PDB entry 7DAD | X-ray diffraction, 2.85 A resolution | chains A and F of the 6 polymer chains in the assembly

[Chain A]
Name: Tubulin alpha-1B chain
Organism: Sus scrofa
UniProtKB: Q2XVP4 (TBA1B_PIG); residue numbers follow UniProt; this construct covers 1-451
Chain sequence (451 residues; row label = number of the first residue in the row):
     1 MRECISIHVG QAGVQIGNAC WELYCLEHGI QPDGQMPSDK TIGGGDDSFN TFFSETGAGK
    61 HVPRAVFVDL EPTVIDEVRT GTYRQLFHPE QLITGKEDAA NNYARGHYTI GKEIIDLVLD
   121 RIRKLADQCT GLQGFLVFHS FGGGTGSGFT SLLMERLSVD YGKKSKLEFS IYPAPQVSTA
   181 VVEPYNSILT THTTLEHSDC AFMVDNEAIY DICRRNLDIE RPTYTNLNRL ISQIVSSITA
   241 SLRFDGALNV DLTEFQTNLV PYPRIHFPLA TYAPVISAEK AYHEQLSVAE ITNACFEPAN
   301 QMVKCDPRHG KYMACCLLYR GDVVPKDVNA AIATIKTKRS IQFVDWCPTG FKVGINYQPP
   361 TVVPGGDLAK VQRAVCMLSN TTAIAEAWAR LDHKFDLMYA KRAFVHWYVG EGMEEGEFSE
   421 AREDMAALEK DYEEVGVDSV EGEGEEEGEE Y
Unresolved in the structure: 439-451
Curated features (UniProtKB/Swiss-Prot):
  - motif: M1 to C4 (MREC motif)
  - active site: E254
  - binding site (GTP): G10, Q11, A12, Q15, E71, A99, S140, G143, G144, T145, G146, T179, E183, N206, Y224, N228, L252
  - binding site (Mg(2+)): E71
  - site: Y451 (Involved in polymerization)
  - modified residue: K40 (N6,N6,N6-trimethyllysine), S48 (Phosphoserine), S232 (Phosphoserine), Y282 (3'-nitrotyrosine), R339 (Omega-N-methylarginine), S439 (Phosphoserine), E443 (5-glutamyl polyglutamate), E445 (5-glutamyl polyglutamate), Y451 (3'-nitrotyrosine)
  - cross-link (Glycyl lysine isopeptide (Lys-Gly)): K326 (interchain with G-Cter in ubiquitin), K370 (interchain with G-Cter in ubiquitin)

[Chain F]
Name: Tubulin tyrosine ligase
Organism: Gallus gallus
UniProtKB: E1BQ43 (E1BQ43_CHICK); residues 1-378 here = UniProt positions 1-378
Chain sequence (384 residues; each row starts with the number of its first residue):
     1 MYTFVVRDEN SSVYAEVSRL LLATGQWKRL RKDNPRFNLM LGERNRLPFG RLGHEPGLVQ
    61 LVNYYRGADK LCRKASLVKL IKTSPELSES CTWFPESYVI YPTNLKTPVA PAQNGIRHLI
   121 NNTRTDEREV FLAAYNRRRE GREGNVWIAK SSAGAKGEGI LISSEASELL DFIDEQGQVH
   181 VIQKYLEKPL LLEPGHRKFD IRSWVLVDHL YNIYLYREGV LRTSSEPYNS ANFQDKTCHL
   241 TNHCIQKEYS KNYGRYEEGN EMFFEEFNQY LMDALNTTLE NSILLQIKHI IRSCLMCIEP
   301 AISTKHLHYQ SFQLFGFDFM VDEELKVWLI EVNGAPACAQ KLYAELCQGI VDVAISSVFP
   361 LADTGQKTSQ PTSIFIKLHH HHHH
Unresolved in the structure: 107-124, 152-157, 363-371
Construct notes: expression tag (379-384)

[Chain A / chain F interface]
Contacting residue pairs (23; chain A residue first):
  Q176(A) with P56(F)
  E207(A) with H54(F), salt bridge
  E297(A) with H306(F)
  P298(A) with L307(F), hydrophobic
  K304(A) with H54(F); H308(F)
  D306(A) with R66(F)
  R308(A) with P300(F), hydrogen bond (side chain-backbone); A301(F), hydrogen bond (side chain-backbone); I302(F); S303(F), hydrogen bond (side chain-backbone)
  H309(A) with R66(F), hydrogen bond (side chain-backbone); G67(F); A301(F), hydrogen bond (side chain-backbone)
  S340(A) with A301(F)
  E386(A) with G50(F); R66(F), salt bridge
  R390(A) with G50(F); H54(F), hydrogen bond
  H393(A) with D33(F), salt bridge; R51(F)
  L397(A) with D33(F)
  E433(A) with R46(F), salt bridge
Other interface residues (no listed pair), chain A (17 interface residues in all): C305, K338, K394
Other interface residues (no listed pair), chain F (17 interface residues in all): G53, E55

[In short]
Chain A and chain F each contribute 17 residues to their interface; the contacts include 6 hydrogen bonds and
4 salt bridges. Among the polar pairs are E207(A)-H54(F), E386(A)-R66(F) and H393(A)-D33(F).
Here chain A is Tubulin alpha-1B chain (Sus scrofa) and chain F is Tubulin tyrosine ligase (Gallus gallus).
Entry 7DAD (EPD in complex with tubulin) was determined by X-ray diffraction (same publication as 7DAE and
7DAF).
